PDB entry 4R2H | X-ray diffraction, 1.96 A resolution | chain A

# Chain A
Name: STIV B204 ATPase
Organism: Sulfolobus turreted icosahedral virus 1
UniProt: Q6Q0J1 (Q6Q0J1_9VIRU); residues 1-204 here = UniProt positions 1-204
Sequence (210 residues; each row starts with the number of its first residue):
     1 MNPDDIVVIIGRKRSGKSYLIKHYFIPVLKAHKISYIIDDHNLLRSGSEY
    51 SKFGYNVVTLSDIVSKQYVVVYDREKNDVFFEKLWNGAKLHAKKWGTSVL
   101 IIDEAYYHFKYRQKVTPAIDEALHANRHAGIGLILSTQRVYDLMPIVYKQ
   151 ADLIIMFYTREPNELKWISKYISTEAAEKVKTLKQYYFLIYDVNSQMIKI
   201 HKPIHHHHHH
Disordered / not traced: 206-210
Differences from the reference sequence: expression tag (205-210)
Ion coordination: Zn2+: D39, H41, D73, H108
What the authors report for this chain:
  - contacts within the chain: R127-D152 (salt bridge)
  - interface residues: R14, K93
  - mutagenesis - K13M, R14K, R14M, K17M, K17R, E49K, E49L, E49N, E49Q, E104Q, D152A, D152N: abolished catalytic activity
  - mutagenesis - K13R, R127E, R127K, R127M, Q138E, Q138N, K166A: decreased catalytic activity
  - mutagenesis - K170A (2-fold): increased catalytic activity
  - catalytic residues: R127 (by similarity / conservation)

# In short
D39, H41, D73 and H108 coordinate Zn2+. From the paper: the catalytic residue R127; K13M, R14K and R14M, among
others, abolish catalytic activity; 20 substitutions were tested in all.
Chain A is STIV B204 ATPase (Sulfolobus turreted icosahedral virus 1); the structure, The Crystal Structure of
B204, the DNA-packaging ATPase from Sulfolobus Turreted Icosahedral Virus, was determined by X-ray
diffraction, deposited together with 4R2I.
